8JLB - chains A and I of the 10 polymer chains in the assembly; structure by electron microscopy, 2.36 A resolution.

Chain A:
Protein: Histone H3.2
Source organism: Homo sapiens
UniProtKB: Q71DI3 (H32_HUMAN); residues 1-135 here correspond to UniProt positions 2-136 (UniProt number = residue number + 1)
Amino-acid sequence (135 residues; each row starts with the number of its first residue):
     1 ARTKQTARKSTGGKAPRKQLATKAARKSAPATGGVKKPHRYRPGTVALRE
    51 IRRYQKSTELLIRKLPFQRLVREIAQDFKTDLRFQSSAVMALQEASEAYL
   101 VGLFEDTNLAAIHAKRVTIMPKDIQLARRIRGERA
Not modelled in the structure: 1-38, 134-135
Sequence notes: engineered mutation Ala110 (Cys111 in Q71DI3)

Chain I:
Molecule: 145-nt DNA strand
Source organism: synthetic construct
Sequence (145 nucleotides; each row starts with the number of its first residue; numbers below 1 keep their minus sign (DA-72 is residue -72)):
   -72 ATCAGAATCCCGGTGCCGAGGCCGCTCAATTGGTCGTAGACAGCTCTAGC
   -22 ACCGCTTAAACGCACGTACGCGCTGTCCCCCGCGTTTTAACCGCCAAGGG
    28 GATTACTCCCTAGTCTCCAGGCACGTGTCAGATATATACATCGAT

How chain A and chain I interact:
Contacting residue pairs (19; chain A residue first):
  His39(A) - DG70(I)  sugar contact
  Tyr41(A) - DC69(I)  phosphate contact
  Tyr41(A) - DG70(I)  phosphate contact
  Arg42(A) - DG70(I)  salt bridge to the phosphate
  Thr45(A) - DC69(I)  phosphate contact
  Thr45(A) - DG70(I)  hydrogen bond to the phosphate
  Arg63(A) - DA-14(I)  sugar contact
  Arg72(A) - DC-23(I)  salt bridge to the phosphate
  Arg83(A) - DG-24(I)  sugar contact
  Arg83(A) - DC-23(I)  phosphate contact
  Phe84(A) - DG-24(I)  sugar contact
  Phe84(A) - DC-23(I)  hydrogen bond to the phosphate
  Gln85(A) - DG-24(I)  phosphate contact
  Ser86(A) - DG-24(I)  phosphate contact
  Arg116(A) - DG-3(I)  phosphate contact
  Arg116(A) - DC-2(I)  phosphate contact
  Val117(A) - DG-3(I)  hydrogen bond to the phosphate
  Thr118(A) - DG-3(I)  hydrogen bond to the phosphate
  Met120(A) - DC-2(I)  phosphate contact
Interface residues without a listed pair, chain A (17 interface residues in all): Arg40, Pro43, Lys115
Interface residues without a listed pair, chain I (11 interface residues in all): DA-13, DA-5, DC-4, DA71

In short:
The interface between chain A and chain I involves 17 residues on one side and 11 on the other; the contacts
include 4 hydrogen bonds and 2 salt bridges. Polar contacts include Thr45(A)-DG70(I), Phe84(A)-DC-23(I) and
Val117(A)-DG-3(I).
Here chain A is Histone H3.2 (Homo sapiens) and chain I is a 145-nt DNA strand (synthetic construct). Entry
8JLB (Cryo-EM structure of the 145 bp human nucleosome containing H3.2 C110A mutant) was determined by
electron microscopy (same publication as 8JL9, 8JLA and 8JLD).
